Entry 3WCW (X-ray diffraction, 2.50 A resolution); this record covers chains A and D of the 8 polymer chains in the assembly.

== Chain A ==
Protein: A1 globin chain of giant V2 hemoglobin
Source organism: Lamellibrachia satsuma
Reference sequence: S0BBU7 (S0BBU7_LAMSA); residues 1-146 here correspond to UniProt positions 20-165 (UniProt number = residue number + 19)
Sequence (146 residues; numbered 1 to 146; the number before each row is that of its first residue):
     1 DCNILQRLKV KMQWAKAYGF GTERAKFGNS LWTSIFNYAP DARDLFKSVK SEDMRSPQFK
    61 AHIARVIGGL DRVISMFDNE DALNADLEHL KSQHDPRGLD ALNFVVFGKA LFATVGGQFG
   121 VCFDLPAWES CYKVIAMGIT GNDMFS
Disulfide bonds: Cys2-Cys131
Bound ions: heme Fe: His94 (together with oxygen molecule)
Ligand contacts:
  - heme (HEM): Leu45, Phe46, Ser48, Val49, His62, Arg65, Val66, Gly69, Leu70, Arg72, Leu90, Gln93, His94, Arg97, Leu99, Asn103, Phe104, Phe107, Tyr132, Ile135, Ile139
  - heme / oxygen molecule: Trp32, Leu45, Phe46, Ser48, Val49, His62, Arg65, Val66, Gly69, Leu70, Arg72, Leu90, Gln93, His94, Arg97, Leu99, Asn103, Phe104, Phe107, Tyr132, Ile135, Ile139
  - oxygen molecule (OXY): Trp32, Phe46, His62, Val66, His94

== Chain D ==
Protein: B1 globin chain of giant V2 hemoglobin
Source organism: Lamellibrachia satsuma
Reference sequence: S0BAP9 (S0BAP9_LAMSA); residues 1-149 here correspond to UniProt positions 20-168 (UniProt number = residue number + 19)
Sequence (149 residues; each row starts with the number of its first residue):
     1 SEFCSEADAT IVIKQWNQIY NAGIGAKSRW TMGNEIFSSL FKLKPESEVL FNNVNVANMS
    61 SGAFHAHTVR VLSGLDMGIN YLNDAGTLTS LTAHLAAQHV ARTGLKAVYF DAMGKVLMTV
   121 LPSLIDNFNP DAWRNCLLPL KNAIAKGLP
Not modelled in the structure: 1-2
Disulfide bonds: Cys4-Cys136
Covalently attached groups: glycan linked to Asn58
Bound ions: heme Fe: His99 (together with oxygen molecule)
Ligand contacts:
  - heme (HEM): Leu40, Ser47, Leu50, Phe51, Asn53, Val54, His67, Arg70, Val71, Gly74, Leu75, Leu95, Gln98, His99, Arg102, Leu105, Tyr109, Phe110, Met113, Ile144
  - heme / oxygen molecule: Phe37, Leu40, Ser47, Leu50, Phe51, Asn53, Val54, His67, Arg70, Val71, Gly74, Leu75, Leu95, Gln98, His99, Arg102, Leu105, Tyr109, Phe110, Met113, Ile144
  - oxygen molecule (OXY): Phe37, Phe51, His67, Val71, His99

== How chain A and chain D interact ==
Contacting residue pairs (43):
  Trp14(A) with Ala22(D)
  Ala15(A) with Ala22(D), hydrophobic
  Phe20(A) with Asn21(D)
  Gly21(A) with Asn80(D)
  Arg24(A) with Asn17(D); Asp76(D), salt bridge; Asn80(D), hydrogen bond
  Ala25(A) with Tyr81(D)
  Pro57(A) with Gly86(D); Thr87(D); Ser90(D), hydrogen bond (backbone-side chain)
  Gln58(A) with Ser90(D)
  Lys60(A) with Asp84(D), salt bridge; Thr87(D)
  Ala61(A) with Thr87(D); Ser90(D); Leu91(D)
  Ala64(A) with Met77(D), hydrophobic; Tyr81(D), hydrophobic
  Arg65(A) with Met77(D); Leu91(D); His94(D)
  Gly68(A) with Ser73(D)
  Asp71(A) with Tyr20(D); Ala22(D); Arg29(D), salt bridge
  Arg72(A) with Arg29(D); Val69(D); Arg70(D); Ser73(D)
  Ser75(A) with Ala26(D), hydrogen bond (backbone-backbone); Arg29(D), hydrogen bond
  Met76(A) with Ala26(D), hydrophobic; Val69(D), hydrophobic
  Asn79(A) with Trp30(D)
  Asp81(A) with Gly62(D)
  Ala82(A) with Gly62(D); Ala66(D)
  Ala85(A) with Gly62(D); Ala63(D), hydrophobic
  Asp86(A) with Ala66(D); Arg70(D), salt bridge
  His89(A) with Arg70(D), hydrogen bond
Also at the interface, not in a pair above, chain A (26 interface residues in all): Lys11, Tyr18, Gln93
Also at the interface, not in a pair above, chain D (28 interface residues in all): Gly23, Ile24, Gly25, His65, Gln98

== Summary ==
26 residues of chain A face 28 of chain D across their interface; the contacts include 5 hydrogen bonds and 4
salt bridges. Polar contacts include Arg24(A)-Asp76(D), Lys60(A)-Asp84(D) and Asp71(A)-Arg29(D). Heme is bound
between chain A and chain D.
Here chain A is A1 globin chain of giant V2 hemoglobin and chain D is B1 globin chain of giant V2 hemoglobin,
both from Lamellibrachia satsuma. Entry 3WCW (The structure of a deoxygenated 400 kda hemoglobin provides a
more accurate description of the cooperative ...) was determined by X-ray diffraction, deposited together with
3WCT, 3WCU and 3WCV.
